Entry 1ND0 (X-ray diffraction, 2.45 A resolution); this record covers chains A and B.

Chain A:
Name: Immunoglobulin IGG2A
Source organism: Mus musculus
Notes: fragment: IMMUNOGLOBULIN FAB FRAGMENT, light chain
UniProt: Q8K0F8 (Q8K0F8_MOUSE); the construct lacks a stretch of the UniProt sequence, so the offset changes along the chain: 1-27 = UniProt 21-47; 28-214 = UniProt 53-239
Chain sequence (219 residues; row label = number of the first residue in the row; a row labelled like 27A-27E holds insertion residues (27A, then the next letters in order)):
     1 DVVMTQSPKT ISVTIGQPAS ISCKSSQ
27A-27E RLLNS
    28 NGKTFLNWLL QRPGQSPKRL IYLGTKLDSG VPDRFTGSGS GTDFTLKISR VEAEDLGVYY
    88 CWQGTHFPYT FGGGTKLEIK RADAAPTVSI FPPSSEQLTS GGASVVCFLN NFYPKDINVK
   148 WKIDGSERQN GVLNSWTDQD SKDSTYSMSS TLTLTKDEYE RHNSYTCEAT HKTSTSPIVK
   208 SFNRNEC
Cystine bridges: Cys-23/Cys-88, Cys-134/Cys-194
Small-molecule neighbours: DP4 ((1S,4S)-4-[dimethyl(phenyl)silyl]-1-methylpiperidine 1-oxide): Phe-32, Asn-34, Trp-89, Gln-90, Gly-91, Tyr-96

Chain B:
Name: Immunoglobulin IGG2A
Source organism: Mus musculus
Notes: fragment: IMMUNOGLOBULIN FAB FRAGMENT, heavy chain
UniProt: P01865 (GCAM_MOUSE); the construct has insertions or renumbered stretches relative to UniProt, so the offset changes along the chain: 115-130 = UniProt 1-16; 133-154 = UniProt 17-38; 162-169 = UniProt 41-48; 171-180 = UniProt 49-58; 5 more segments
Chain sequence (222 residues; each row starts with the number of its first residue; note: 15 numbers in that range are skipped by the numbering (no residue carries them; nothing is unmodelled there); a row labelled like 82A-82C holds insertion residues (82A, then the next letters in order)):
     1 RVQLQQSGPG LVKPSQSLSL TCTVTGYSIT SDFAW
   35A N
    36 WIRQFPGNKL EWMGYINYSG FTSHNPSLKS RISITRDTSK NQFFLQL
82A-82C NSV
    83 TTEDTATYYC AGLLWYDG
100A-100B GA
   101 GSWGQGTLVT VSAAKTTAPS VYPLAPVCGD
   133 TTGSSVTLGC LVKGYFPEPV TL
   156 TW
   162 NSGSLSSG
   171 VHTFPAVLQS
   183 DLYTLSSSVT VTSS
   198 TWP
   202 SQSIT
   208 CNVAHPASST KVDKKI
   226 EPRGPT
Cystine bridges: Cys-22/Cys-92, Cys-142/Cys-208
Small-molecule neighbours: DP4 ((1S,4S)-4-[dimethyl(phenyl)silyl]-1-methylpiperidine 1-oxide): Ala-34, Asn-35A, Tyr-50, Leu-95, Leu-96, Trp-97, Gly-100

How chain A and chain B interact:
Residue-residue contacts - 78 pairs, chain A then chain B:
  Lys-30(A) with Tyr-98(B), hydrogen bond
  Phe-32(A) with Tyr-98(B); Asp-99(B)
  Asn-34(A) with Leu-95(B); Gly-100(B), hydrogen bond (side chain-backbone)
  Leu-36(A) with Trp-103(B), hydrophobic
  Gln-38(A) with Gln-39(B), hydrogen bond; Tyr-91(B), hydrogen bond
  Gln-42(A) with Tyr-91(B)
  Ser-43(A) with Tyr-91(B); Trp-103(B); Gly-104(B), hydrogen bond (side chain-backbone)
  Pro-44(A) with Trp-103(B)
  Arg-46(A) with Arg-1(B); Ala-100B(B); Gly-101(B), hydrogen bond (side chain-backbone); Ser-102(B)
  Tyr-49(A) with Asp-99(B); Gly-100A(B)
  Leu-50(A) with Asp-99(B)
  Asp-55(A) with Gly-100A(B); Ala-100B(B), hydrogen bond (side chain-backbone)
  Ser-56(A) with Arg-1(B), hydrogen bond
  Gly-57(A) with Arg-1(B)
  Tyr-87(A) with Gln-39(B), hydrogen bond; Asn-43(B), hydrogen bond (side chain-backbone); Leu-45(B), hydrophobic
  Trp-89(A) with Ile-37(B), hydrophobic; Trp-47(B); Leu-95(B), hydrophobic
  Phe-94(A) with Trp-47(B), hydrophobic; Ser-58(B); His-59(B); Pro-61(B)
  Pro-95(A) with Trp-47(B), hydrophobic; Asn-60(B); Pro-61(B)
  Tyr-96(A) with Trp-47(B); Tyr-50(B), hydrophobic
  Phe-98(A) with Ile-37(B), hydrophobic; Leu-45(B), hydrophobic; Trp-47(B)
  Ser-116(A) with Thr-139(B), hydrogen bond
  Phe-118(A) with Leu-124(B); Ala-125(B); Thr-139(B)
  Pro-119(A) with Arg-228(B), hydrogen bond (backbone-side chain)
  Pro-120(A) with Arg-228(B), hydrogen bond (backbone-side chain)
  Ser-121(A) with Tyr-122(B); Pro-123(B)
  Glu-123(A) with Pro-123(B)
  Gln-124(A) with Tyr-122(B)
  Ser-131(A) with Leu-143(B)
  Val-133(A) with Leu-124(B), hydrophobic
  Phe-135(A) with Phe-174(B), hydrophobic; Ser-188(B); Ser-189(B); Ser-190(B)
  Asn-137(A) with His-172(B); Phe-174(B); Ser-190(B), hydrogen bond
  Asn-138(A) with His-172(B), hydrogen bond
  Leu-160(A) with Gln-179(B)
  Asn-161(A) with Val-177(B)
  Ser-162(A) with Phe-174(B); Pro-175(B), hydrogen bond (side chain-backbone)
  Trp-163(A) with Pro-175(B)
  Thr-164(A) with Phe-174(B)
  Ser-174(A) with His-172(B), hydrogen bond; Phe-174(B)
  Met-175(A) with Phe-174(B)
  Ser-176(A) with Phe-174(B); Ser-188(B), hydrogen bond
  Lys-207(A) with Asp-130(B), salt bridge
  Cys-214(A) with Pro-126(B); Val-127(B); Cys-128(B), disulfide; Arg-228(B)
Also at the interface, not in a pair above, chain A (46 interface residues in all): Ser-127, Asp-167, Thr-180, Phe-209
Also at the interface, not in a pair above, chain B (47 interface residues in all): Glu-46, Gln-105, Leu-140, Gly-141, Lys-145, Thr-173
Cross-chain cystine bridges: Cys-214(A)/Cys-128(B)

In short:
Chain A and chain B form an interface of 46 and 47 residues respectively; the contacts include 1 disulfide
bond, 18 hydrogen bonds and 1 salt bridge. Polar pairs include Lys-207(A)/Asp-130(B), Lys-30(A)/Tyr-98(B) and
Asn-34(A)/Gly-100(B). Compound DP4 is bound between chain A and chain B.
Chain A is Immunoglobulin IGG2A and chain B is Immunoglobulin IGG2A, both from Mus musculus; the structure,
Cationic cyclization antibody 4C6 complex with transition state analog, was determined by X-ray diffraction.
